Entry 7Y3O (X-ray diffraction, 2.10 A resolution); this record covers chains L and A of the 3 polymer chains in the assembly.

# Chain L
Molecule: Light chain of BIOLS56
Organism: Homo sapiens
Sequence (214 residues; numbered 1 to 214; the number before each row is that of its first residue):
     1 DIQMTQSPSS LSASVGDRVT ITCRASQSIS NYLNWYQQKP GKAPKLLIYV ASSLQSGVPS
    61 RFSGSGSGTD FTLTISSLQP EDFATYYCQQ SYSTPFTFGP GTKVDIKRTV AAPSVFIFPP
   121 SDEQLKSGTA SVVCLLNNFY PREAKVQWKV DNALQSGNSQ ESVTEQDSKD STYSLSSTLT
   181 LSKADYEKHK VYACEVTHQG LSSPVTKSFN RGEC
Cystine bridges: Cys-23/Cys-88, Cys-134/Cys-194

# Chain A
Molecule: Spike protein S1
Organism: Severe acute respiratory syndrome coronavirus 2
Notes: fragment: rbd
Reference sequence: P0DTC2 (SPIKE_SARS2); residue numbers follow UniProt; this construct covers 334-527
Sequence (194 residues; numbered 334 to 527; the number before each row is that of its first residue):
   334 NLCPFGEVFN ATRFASVYAW NRKRISNCVA DYSVLYNSAS FSTFKCYGVS PTKLNDLCFT
   394 NVYADSFVIR GDEVRQIAPG QTGKIADYNY KLPDDFTGCV IAWNSNNLDS KVGGNYNYLY
   454 RLFRKSNLKP FERDISTEIY QAGSTPCNGV EGFNCYFPLQ SYGFQPTNGV GYQPYRVVVL
   514 SFELLHAPAT VCGP
Swiss-Prot annotation at these positions:
  - region: Arg-403 to Asp-405 (Integrin-binding motif), Asn-448 to Phe-456 (Immunodominant HLA epitope recognized by the CD8+)
  - glycosylation: Asn-343 (N-linked (GlcNAc...) (complex) asparagine)
  - natural variant: Gly-339 (G339D: In strain: Omicron/BA.1, Omicron/BA.2 and 4 more; G339H: In strain: Omicron/BA.2.75, Omicron/XBB.1.5 and 1 more), Arg-346 (R346K: In strain: Mu/B.1.621; R346T: In strain: Omicron/BQ.1.1, Omicron/XBB.1.5 and 1 more), Leu-368 (L368I: In strain: Omicron/XBB.1.5, Omicron/EG.5.1), Ser-371 (S371F: In strain: Omicron/BA.2, Omicron/BA.2.12.1 and 6 more; S371L: In strain: Omicron/BA.1), Ser-373 (S373P: In strain: Omicron/BA.1, Omicron/BA.2 and 7 more), Ser-375 (S375F: In strain: Omicron/BA.1, Omicron/BA.2 and 7 more), Thr-376 (T376A: In strain: Omicron/BA.2, Omicron/BA.2.12.1 and 5 more), Asp-405 (D405N: In strain: Omicron/BA.2, Omicron/BA.2.12.1 and 6 more), Arg-408 (R408S: In strain: Omicron/BA.2, Omicron/BA.2.12.1 and 6 more), Lys-417 (K417N: In strain: Beta/B.1.351, Omicron/BA.1 and 8 more; K417T: In strain: Gamma/P.1), Asn-440 (N440K: In strain: Omicron/BA.1, Omicron/BA.2 and 7 more), Lys-444 (K444T: In strain: Omicron/BQ.1.1), 16 further natural variant entries in UniProt
  - mutagenesis: Asn-343 (N343Q: Reduced viral infectivity), Leu-452 (L452R: Increased resistance to neutralizing antibodies. Decreases HLA binding to NF9 epitope. Increased binding affinity to human ACE2), Tyr-453 (Y453F: Decreased HLA binding to NF9 epitope. Increased binding affinity to human ACE2), Ala-475 (A475V: Increased resistance to neutralizing antibodies), Val-483 (V483A: Increased resistance to neutralizing antibodies), Glu-484 (E484D: Increased replication in human TMEM106B overexpressing cells), Phe-490 (F490L: Increased resistance to neutralizing antibodies and human covalescent sera neutralization), Gln-493 (Q493N: Reduced host ACE2-binding affinity in vitro; Q493Y: Reduced host ACE2-binding affinity in vitro), Asn-501 (N501T: Reduced host ACE2-binding affinity in vitro; N501Y: Increased binding affinity to human ACE2), His-519 (H519P: Increased resistance to human covalescent sera neutralization)
Cystine bridges: Cys-336/Cys-361, Cys-379/Cys-432, Cys-391/Cys-525, Cys-480/Cys-488
Glycans and other covalent adducts: N-acetylglucosamine (NAG) linked to Asn-343

# Interface between chain L and chain A
Contacting residue pairs - 6 pairs, chain L then chain A:
  Gln-27(L) with Ile-468(A)
  Tyr-32(L) with Arg-355(A), hydrogen bond (side chain-backbone)
  Tyr-92(L) with Ala-352(A); Arg-466(A), hydrogen bond (backbone-side chain); Ile-468(A), hydrophobic
  Ser-93(L) with Ile-468(A)
Interface residues without a listed pair, chain L (5 interface residues in all): Ile-2

# Overview
Chain L and chain A form an interface of 5 and 4 residues respectively; the contacts include 2 hydrogen bonds.
Polar pairs include Tyr-32(L)/Arg-355(A) and Tyr-92(L)/Arg-466(A). N-acetylglucosamine is covalently linked to
Asn-343(A). Curated annotation (UniProt) lists 10 mutagenesis sites on chain A.
Chain L is Light chain of BIOLS56 (Homo sapiens) and chain A is Spike protein S1 (Severe acute respiratory
syndrome coronavirus 2); the structure, Crystal structure of SARS-CoV-2 receptor binding domain in complex
with human antibody BIOLS56, was determined by X-ray diffraction together with 7Y3N and 8HRD from the same
study.
